6DQX - chain A; structure by X-ray diffraction, 1.76 A resolution.

[Chain A]
Name: Ribonucleoside-diphosphate reductase, alpha chain
Organism: Actinobacillus ureae ATCC 25976
Notes: EC 1.17.4.1
Reference sequence: E8KJ17 (E8KJ17_9PAST); the author numbering skips numbers that UniProt does not, so the offset changes along the chain: 1-538 = UniProt 1-538; 540-555 = UniProt 539-554
Sequence (574 residues; numbered -19 to 555; 1 number in that range is skipped by the numbering (no residue carries it; nothing is unmodelled there); the number before each row is that of its first residue; numbers below 1 keep their minus sign (Met-19 is residue -19)):
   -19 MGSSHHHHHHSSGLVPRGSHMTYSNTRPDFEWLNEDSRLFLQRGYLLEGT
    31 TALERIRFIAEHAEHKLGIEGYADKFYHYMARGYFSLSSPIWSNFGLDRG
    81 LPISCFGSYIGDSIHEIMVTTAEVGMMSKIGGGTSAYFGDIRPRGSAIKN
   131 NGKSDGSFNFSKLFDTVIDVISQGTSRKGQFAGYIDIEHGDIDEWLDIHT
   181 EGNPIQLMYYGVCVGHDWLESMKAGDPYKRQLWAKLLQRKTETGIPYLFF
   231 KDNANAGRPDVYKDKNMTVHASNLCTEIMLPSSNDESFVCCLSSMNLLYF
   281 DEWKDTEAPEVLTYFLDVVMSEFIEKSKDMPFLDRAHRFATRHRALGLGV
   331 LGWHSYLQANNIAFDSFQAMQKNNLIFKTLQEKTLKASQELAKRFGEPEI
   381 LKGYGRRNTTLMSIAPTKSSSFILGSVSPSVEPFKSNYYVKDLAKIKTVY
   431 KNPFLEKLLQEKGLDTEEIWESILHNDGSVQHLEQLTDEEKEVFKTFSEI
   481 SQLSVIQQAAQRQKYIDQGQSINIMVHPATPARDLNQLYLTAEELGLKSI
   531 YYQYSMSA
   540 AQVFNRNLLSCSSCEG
Not modelled in the structure: -19 to 5, 129-132, 154-158, 420-429, 540-545, 552-555
Sequence notes: initiating methionine (-19); expression tag (-18 to 0)
Bound ions: Mg2+ near Asp197 (its only coordinating residue here)
From the paper describing this entry:
  - catalytic residues: Cys85, Cys255, Glu257, Cys270, Tyr531, Cys550, Cys553
  - conformationally variable residues (order/disorder transition): Lys129 to Gly132, Gly154 to Lys158

[Overview]
The paper reports catalytic residues Cys85, Cys255 and Glu257 among others; conformational variability at
Lys129 and Gly154.
Chain A is Ribonucleoside-diphosphate reductase, alpha chain (Actinobacillus ureae ATCC 25976); the structure,
Actinobacillus ureae class Id ribonucleotide reductase alpha subunit, was determined by X-ray diffraction,
deposited together with 6DQW.
